Entry 7W6L (X-ray diffraction, 2.26 A resolution); this record covers chains B and E of the 7 polymer chains in the assembly.

Chain B:
Protein: Set1/Ash2 histone methyltransferase complex subunit ASH2
From: Homo sapiens
Reference sequence: Q9UBL3 (ASH2L_HUMAN); residues 286-504 here correspond to UniProt positions 380-598 (UniProt number = residue number + 94)
Sequence (184 residues; numbered 285 to 504; 36 numbers in that range are skipped by the numbering (no residue carries them; nothing is unmodelled there); the number before each row is that of its first residue):
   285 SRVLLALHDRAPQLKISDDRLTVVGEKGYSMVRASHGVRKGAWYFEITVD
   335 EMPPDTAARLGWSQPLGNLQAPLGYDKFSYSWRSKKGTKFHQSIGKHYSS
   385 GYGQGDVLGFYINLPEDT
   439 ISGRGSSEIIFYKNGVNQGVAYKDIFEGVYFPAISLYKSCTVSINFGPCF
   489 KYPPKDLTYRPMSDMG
Unresolved in the structure: 439-443, 504
Sequence notes: expression tag (285); linker (439-444)

Chain E:
Protein: Histone-lysine N-methyltransferase 2C
From: Homo sapiens
Notes: EC 2.1.1.43
Reference sequence: Q8NEZ4 (KMT2C_HUMAN); residue numbers follow UniProt; this construct covers 4757-4911
Sequence (159 residues; row label = number of the first residue in the row):
  4753 GPLGSKSSQYRKMKTEWKSNVYLARSRIQGLGLYAARDIEKHTMVIEYIG
  4803 TIIRNEVANRKEKLYESQNRGVYMFRMDNDHVIDATLTGGPARYINHSCA
  4853 PNCVAEVVTFERGHKIIISSSRRIQKGEELCYDYKFDFEDDQHKIPCHCG
  4903 AVNCRKWMN
Unresolved in the structure: 4753-4754, 4890-4895
Sequence notes: expression tag (4753-4756)
Swiss-Prot annotation at these positions:
  - binding site (S-adenosyl-L-methionine): Tyr4825, Asn4848, His4849
  - binding site (Zn(2+)): Cys4851, Cys4899, Cys4901, Cys4906
  - mutagenesis: Arg4779 (R4779P: Confers a WRAD-dependent gain-of-function histone H3 dimethylation activity. Converts H3K4me1 into H3K4me2), Tyr4786 (Y4786F: Confers a WRAD-dependent gain-of-function histone H3 dimethylation activity. Converts H3K4me1 into H3K4me2), Asn4848 (N4848A: Abolishes interaction with S-adenosyl-L-methionine), Gln4877 (Q4877Y: Confers a WRAD-dependent gain-of-function histone H3 dimethylation activity. Converts H3K4me1 into H3K4me2), His4900 (H4900N: Confers a WRAD-dependent gain-of-function histone H3 dimethylation activity. Converts H3K4me1 into H3K4me2)
Metal / ion sites: Zn2+: Cys4851, Cys4899, Cys4901, Cys4906
Ligand contacts: S-adenosylhomocysteine (SAH): Ile4780, Gln4781, Gly4782, Leu4783, Tyr4825, Arg4845, Tyr4846, Ile4847, Asn4848, His4849, Tyr4886, Ile4897, Pro4898, Cys4899, His4900, Cys4901, Met4910

How chain B and chain E interact:
Pairs across the interface (4):
  Glu446(B) - Arg4875(E)  salt bridge
  Val458(B) - Arg4875(E)
  Lys493(B) - Leu4755(E)  hydrogen bond (side chain-backbone)
  Lys493(B) - Gly4756(E)
Also at the interface, not in a pair above, chain B (5 interface residues in all): Ile448, Asp494
Also at the interface, not in a pair above, chain E (4 interface residues in all): Lys4793

In short:
The interface between chain B and chain E involves 5 residues on one side and 4 on the other; the contacts
include 1 hydrogen bond and 1 salt bridge. Polar pairs include Glu446(B)-Arg4875(E) and Lys493(B)-Leu4755(E).
Chain E binds S-adenosylhomocysteine.
Here chain B is Set1/Ash2 histone methyltransferase complex subunit ASH2 and chain E is Histone-lysine
N-methyltransferase 2C, both from Homo sapiens. Entry 7W6L (The crystal structure of MLL3-RBBP5-ASH2L in
complex with H3K4me0 peptide) was determined by X-ray diffraction, deposited together with 7W67, 7W6A, 7W6I
and 7W6J.
